Entry 2J9O (X-ray diffraction, 1.50 A resolution); this record covers chain A.

[Chain A]
Protein: TLL2115 protein
Organism: Synechococcus elongatus
Notes: EC 3.4.16.4
Reference sequence: Q8DH45 (Q8DH45_SYNEL); residues 2-277 here correspond to UniProt positions 93-368 (UniProt number = residue number + 91)
Chain sequence (298 residues; row label = number of the first residue in the row):
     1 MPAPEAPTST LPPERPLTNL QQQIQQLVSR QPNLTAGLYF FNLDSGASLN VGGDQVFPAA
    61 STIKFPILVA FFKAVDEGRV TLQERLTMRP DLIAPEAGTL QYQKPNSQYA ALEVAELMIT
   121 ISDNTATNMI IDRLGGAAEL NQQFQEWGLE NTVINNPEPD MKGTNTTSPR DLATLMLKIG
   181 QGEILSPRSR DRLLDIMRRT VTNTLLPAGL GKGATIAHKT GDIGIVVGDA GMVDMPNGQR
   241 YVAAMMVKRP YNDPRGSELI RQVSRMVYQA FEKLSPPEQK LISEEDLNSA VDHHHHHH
Unresolved in the structure: 1-10, 275-298
Sequence notes: expression tag (1, 278-298); engineered mutation Glu158 (Leu249 in Q8DH45)
From the paper describing this entry:
  - catalytic residues: Glu158 (proposed by the authors, not directly observed)
  - contacts within the chain: Asn128-Glu158
  - mutagenesis - D160N: unchanged catalytic activity
  - mutagenesis - M161N: increased catalytic activity

[In short]
From the paper: the catalytic residue Glu158; M161N increases catalytic activity.
Chain A is TLL2115 protein (Synechococcus elongatus); the structure, Structure of PBP-A, L158E mutant, was
determined by X-ray diffraction (same publication as 2JBF, 2J8Y and 2J7V).
